PDB entry 6I47 | X-ray diffraction, 1.90 A resolution | chain AAA

# Chain AAA
Name: UDP-3-O-acyl-N-acetylglucosamine deacetylase
Organism: Pseudomonas aeruginosa (strain LESB58)
Notes: EC 3.5.1.108
UniProt: B7UZI4 (LPXC_PSEA8); residues 1-299 here = UniProt positions 1-299
Sequence (299 residues; numbered 1 to 299; the number before each row is that of its first residue):
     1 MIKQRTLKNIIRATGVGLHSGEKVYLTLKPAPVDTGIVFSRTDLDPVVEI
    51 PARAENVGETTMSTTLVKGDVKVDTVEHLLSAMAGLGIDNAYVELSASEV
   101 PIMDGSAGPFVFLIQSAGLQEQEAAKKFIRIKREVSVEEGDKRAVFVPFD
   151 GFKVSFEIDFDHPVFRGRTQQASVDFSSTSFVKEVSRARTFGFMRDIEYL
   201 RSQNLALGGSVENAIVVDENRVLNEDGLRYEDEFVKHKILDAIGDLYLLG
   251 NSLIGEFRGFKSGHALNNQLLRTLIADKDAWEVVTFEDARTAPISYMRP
Differences from the reference sequence: engineered mutation Ser40 (Cys in B7UZI4)
Bound ions: Zn2+: His78, His237, Asp241 (together with UNY, UNZ)
Ligand contacts: UNY / UNZ: Leu18, His19, Met62, Ser63, Glu77, His78, Thr190, Phe191, Gly192, Phe193, Met194, Ile197, Leu200, Ala206, Gly209, Ser210, Val211, Asn213, Ala214, Val216, His237, Lys238, Asp241, His264
Swiss-Prot annotation at these positions:
  - active site: His264 (Proton donor)
  - binding site (Zn(2+)): His78, His237, Asp241

# Summary
Bound to chain AAA: UNY / UNZ. His78, His237 and Asp241 form the Zn2+ site. UniProt lists active-site residue
His264 and 3 Zn2+-binding residues.
Chain AAA is UDP-3-O-acyl-N-acetylglucosamine deacetylase (Pseudomonas aeruginosa (strain LESB58)); the
structure, Structure of P. aeruginosa LpxC with compound 10:
(2RS)-4-(5-(2-Fluoro-4-methoxyphenyl)-1-oxoisoindolin-2-yl)-N-hydroxy-2-methyl-2-(methylsulfonyl)butanamide,
was determined by X-ray diffraction together with 6I46, 6I48, 6I49 and 6I4A from the same study.
